6O8E - chains A and D of the 3 polymer chains in the assembly; structure by X-ray diffraction, 2.61 A resolution.

Chain A:
Protein: UvrABC system protein B
From: Bacillus caldotenax
UniProt: P56981 (UVRB_BACCA); the construct has insertions or renumbered stretches relative to UniProt, so the offset changes along the chain: 1-189 = UniProt 2-190; 191-593 = UniProt 191-593
Chain sequence (593 residues; numbered 1 to 593; the number before each row is that of its first residue):
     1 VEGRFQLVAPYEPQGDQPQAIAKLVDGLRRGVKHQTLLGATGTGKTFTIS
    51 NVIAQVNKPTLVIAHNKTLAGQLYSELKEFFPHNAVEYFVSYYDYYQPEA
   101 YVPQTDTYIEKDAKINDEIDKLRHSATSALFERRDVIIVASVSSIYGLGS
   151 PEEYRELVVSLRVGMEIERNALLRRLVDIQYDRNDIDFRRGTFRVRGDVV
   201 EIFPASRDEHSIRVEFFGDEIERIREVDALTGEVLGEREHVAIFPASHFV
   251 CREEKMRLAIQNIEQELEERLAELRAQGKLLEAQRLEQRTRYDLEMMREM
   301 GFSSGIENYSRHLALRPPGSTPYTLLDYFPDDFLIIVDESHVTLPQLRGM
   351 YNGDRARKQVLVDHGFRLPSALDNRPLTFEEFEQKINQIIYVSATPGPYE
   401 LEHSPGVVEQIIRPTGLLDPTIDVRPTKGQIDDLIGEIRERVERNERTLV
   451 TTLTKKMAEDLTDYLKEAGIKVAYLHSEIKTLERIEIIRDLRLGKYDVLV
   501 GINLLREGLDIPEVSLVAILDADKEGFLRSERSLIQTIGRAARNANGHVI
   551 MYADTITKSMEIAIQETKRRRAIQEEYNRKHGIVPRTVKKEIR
Not modelled in the structure: 1
Sequence notes: conflict Ser-144 (Cys145 in P56981), Ser-211 (Cys in P56981), Glu-233 (Lys in P56981), Cys-251 (Thr in P56981), Ser-303 (Cys in P56981); insertion (190)
Residues lining bound ligands: ADP (adenosine-5'-diphosphate): Tyr-11, Glu-12, Pro-13, Gln-14, Gln-17, Ala-40, Thr-41, Gly-42, Thr-43, Gly-44, Lys-45, Thr-46, Phe-47, Pro-414, Asp-510, Arg-543
UniProt features mapped onto this chain:
  - motif: Tyr-92 to Ile-115 (Beta-hairpin)
  - binding site (ATP): Gly-39 to Thr-46
What the authors report for this chain:
  - binding site for the 20-nt DNA strand: Tyr-92, Tyr-93, Tyr-96, Phe-249, Ile-306
  - binding site for the 20-nt DNA strand (chain D): Tyr-95, Phe-527
  - conformationally variable residues: Arg-506
  - binding site for ADP: Asp-510, Arg-543
  - catalytic residues: Glu-339 (proposed by the authors, not directly observed)
  - specificity-determining residues: Phe-249, Phe-302, Ile-306, Glu-307 (proposed by the authors, not directly observed)
  - binding site for phosphate ion: Arg-540, Arg-543

Chain D:
Molecule: 20-nt DNA strand
Sequence (20 nucleotides; row label = number of the first residue in the row):
     1 GCCGTATGCCAATCTAGAGC

Interface between chain A and chain D:
Residue-residue contacts (29; chain A residue first):
  Tyr-95(A) / DG8(D)  stacking on the base
  Tyr-96(A) / DA11(D)  base contact
  Gln-97(A) / DC10(D)  base contact
  Gln-97(A) / DA11(D)  base contact
  Pro-98(A) / DA11(D)  base contact
  Ala-100(A) / DA11(D)  sugar contact
  Val-102(A) / DA11(D)  sugar contact
  Ile-109(A) / DC10(D)  base contact
  Ile-109(A) / DA11(D)  sugar contact
  Asp-112(A) / DG8(D)  sugar contact
  Asp-112(A) / DC10(D)  base contact
  Lys-114(A) / DT7(D)  hydrogen bond to the base
  Glu-299(A) / DG1(D)  sugar contact
  Pro-345(A) / DC14(D)  phosphate contact
  Pro-345(A) / DT15(D)  phosphate contact
  Gly-349(A) / DT13(D)  phosphate contact
  Gly-349(A) / DC14(D)  sugar contact
  Asn-352(A) / DT13(D)  sugar contact
  Asn-352(A) / DC14(D)  hydrogen bond to the phosphate
  Gly-353(A) / DT13(D)  sugar contact
  Ala-356(A) / DA12(D)  phosphate contact
  Ala-356(A) / DT13(D)  phosphate contact
  Arg-357(A) / DA11(D)  base contact
  Glu-525(A) / DG17(D)  phosphate contact
  Gly-526(A) / DA16(D)  sugar contact
  Gly-526(A) / DG17(D)  sugar contact
  Phe-527(A) / DT15(D)  base contact
  Phe-527(A) / DA16(D)  hydrogen bond to the sugar
  Ser-530(A) / DA16(D)  phosphate contact

Overview:
20 residues of chain A and 11 residues of chain D are in contact, with 3 hydrogen bonds and 1 aromatic
stacking contact. Among the polar pairs are Lys-114(A)/DT7(D), Phe-527(A)/DA16(D) and Asn-352(A)/DC14(D). From
the paper: the catalytic residue Glu-339(A); a binding site for the 20-nt DNA strand at Tyr-92(A), Tyr-93(A)
and Tyr-96(A) among others.
Chain A is UvrABC system protein B (Bacillus caldotenax) and chain D is a 20-nt DNA strand; the structure,
Crystal structure of UvrB bound to duplex DNA with ADP, was determined by X-ray diffraction (same publication
as 6O8F, 6O8G and 6O8H).
